PDB entry 7MIB | electron microscopy, 5.80 A resolution (low resolution: residue-level contacts below are approximate; hydrogen-bond / salt-bridge calls are withheld) | chains G and F of the 10 polymer chains in the assembly

# Chain G
Molecule: 31-nt DNA strand
Sequence (31 nucleotides; row label = number of the first residue in the row):
     1 GTCGTAGCTG AGGCCTCAGC TACGACTTTT T

# Chain F
Molecule: CRISPR-associated endoribonuclease Cas2
Organism: Geobacter sulfurreducens
Notes: EC 3.1.-.-
Reference sequence: Q74H35 (CAS2_GEOSL); residues 1-95 here = UniProt positions 1-95
Chain sequence (95 residues; numbered 1 to 95; the number before each row is that of its first residue):
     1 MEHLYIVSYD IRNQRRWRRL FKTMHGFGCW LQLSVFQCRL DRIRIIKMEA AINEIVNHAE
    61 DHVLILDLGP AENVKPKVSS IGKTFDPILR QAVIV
Swiss-Prot annotation at these positions:
  - binding site (Mg(2+)): Asp10

# How chain G and chain F interact
Contacting residue pairs (13; chain G residue first):
  DC14(G) with Asp10(F); Ile11(F); Arg12(F)
  DC15(G) with Tyr9(F); Asp10(F); Ile11(F); Leu33(F)
  DT16(G) with Tyr9(F); Gln14(F); Trp17(F); Trp30(F); Leu33(F)
  DC17(G) with Phe21(F)
Other interface residues (no listed pair), chain F (11 interface residues in all): Gln32, Ser34

# Overview
Chain G and chain F form an interface of 4 and 11 residues respectively. Curated annotation (UniProt) lists
Mg2+-binding residue Asp10(F) on chain F.
Here chain G is a 31-nt DNA strand and chain F is CRISPR-associated endoribonuclease Cas2 (Geobacter
sulfurreducens). Entry 7MIB (Half integration complex of Cas4/Cas1/Cas2 with Cas4 still on the Non-PAM side)
was determined by electron microscopy together with 7MI4, 7MI5, 7MI9 and 7MID from the same study.
